PDB entry 2YFD | X-ray diffraction, 1.77 A resolution | chains C and D

Chain C (and D):
Name: Mazg-like nucleoside triphosphate pyrophosphohydrolase
From: Deinococcus radiodurans
Notes: EC 3.6.1.19; chain D of this document is another copy of the same molecule, construct and numbering; everything in this record applies to it too
UniProtKB: Q9RS96 (Q9RS96_DEIRA); residues 1-148 here = UniProt positions 1-148
Amino-acid sequence (154 residues; numbered -5 to 148; the number before each row is that of its first residue; numbers below 1 keep their minus sign (Gly-5 is residue -5)):
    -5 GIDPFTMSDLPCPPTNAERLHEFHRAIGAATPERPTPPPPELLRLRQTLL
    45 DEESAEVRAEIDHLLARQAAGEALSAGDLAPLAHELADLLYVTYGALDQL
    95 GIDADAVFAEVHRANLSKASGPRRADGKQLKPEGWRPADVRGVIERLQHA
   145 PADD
Not modelled in the structure: -5 to 5, 24, 144-148 (chain D: -5 to 5, 116-124, 145-148)
Differences from the reference sequence: expression tag (-5 to 0)
Bound ions: Mg2+: Glu47, Glu50, Glu79, Asp82
Ligand contacts: 2'-deoxyuridine 5'-monophosphate (UMP): Val105, Asn109, Lys112, Gly121, Lys122, Gln123, Lys125
Reported in the primary citation:
  - binding site for 2'-deoxyuridine 5'-monophosphate: Phe17, His18, Arg40, Leu43, Asp82, Asn109, Lys112, Gln123, Lys125
  - specificity-determining residues: Tyr85, Val86
  - catalytic residues: Asp82, Asn109, Lys112 (proposed by the authors, not directly observed)

Chain C / chain D interface:
Residue-residue contacts (125; chain C residue first):
  Cys6(C) - Cys6(D)  disulfide
  Asn10(C) - Tyr88(D)  hydrogen bond
  Asn10(C) - Asp99(D)  hydrogen bond
  Asn10(C) - Phe102(D)
  Arg13(C) - Phe102(D)
  Arg13(C) - His106(D)
  Leu14(C) - Phe102(D)  hydrophobic
  Glu16(C) - His106(D)  salt bridge
  Glu16(C) - Leu110(D)
  Phe17(C) - Asn109(D)
  Ala20(C) - Leu110(D)  hydrophobic
  Ile21(C) - Ala113(D)  hydrophobic
  Thr30(C) - Leu73(D)
  Pro31(C) - Leu68(D)
  Pro31(C) - Ser69(D)
  Pro31(C) - Leu73(D)
  Pro32(C) - Gln62(D)  hydrogen bond (backbone-side chain)
  Pro32(C) - Leu73(D)
  Pro34(C) - Leu59(D)
  Pro34(C) - Gln62(D)
  Leu37(C) - Leu58(D)  hydrophobic
  Leu37(C) - Leu59(D)  hydrophobic
  Leu37(C) - Gln62(D)
  Leu37(C) - Leu76(D)  hydrophobic
  Arg38(C) - Leu59(D)
  Gln41(C) - Arg52(D)
  Gln41(C) - Ile55(D)
  Leu44(C) - Val51(D)  hydrophobic
  Leu44(C) - Leu83(D)  hydrophobic
  Asp45(C) - Arg52(D)  salt bridge
  Ser48(C) - Ser48(D)
  Val51(C) - Leu44(D)  hydrophobic
  Arg52(C) - Gln41(D)
  Arg52(C) - Asp45(D)  salt bridge
  Ile55(C) - Leu37(D)
  Ile55(C) - Gln41(D)
  Leu58(C) - Leu37(D)  hydrophobic
  Leu59(C) - Pro34(D)
  Leu59(C) - Leu37(D)  hydrophobic
  Leu59(C) - Arg38(D)
  Gln62(C) - Pro32(D)  hydrogen bond (side chain-backbone)
  Gln62(C) - Pro34(D)
  Gln62(C) - Leu37(D)
  Leu68(C) - Pro31(D)
  Ser69(C) - Pro31(D)
  Ala70(C) - Pro29(D)
  Ala70(C) - Pro31(D)
  Ala70(C) - Ile138(D)
  Ala70(C) - Gln142(D)
  Leu73(C) - Thr30(D)
  Leu73(C) - Pro32(D)
  Leu73(C) - Ile138(D)
  Ala74(C) - Val134(D)
  Ala74(C) - Arg135(D)
  Ala74(C) - Ile138(D)  hydrophobic
  Leu76(C) - Leu37(D)  hydrophobic
  Ala77(C) - Leu91(D)  hydrophobic
  Ala77(C) - Ile96(D)  hydrophobic
  Ala77(C) - Val101(D)
  Ala77(C) - Val134(D)  hydrophobic
  His78(C) - Ala132(D)
  His78(C) - Val134(D)
  Leu80(C) - Thr87(D)
  Leu80(C) - Ala90(D)  hydrophobic
  Ala81(C) - Val101(D)  hydrophobic
  Ala81(C) - Val105(D)  hydrophobic
  Asp82(C) - Val105(D)
  Leu83(C) - Leu44(D)  hydrophobic
  Leu83(C) - Thr87(D)
  Leu84(C) - Leu84(D)  hydrophobic
  Leu84(C) - Thr87(D)
  Leu84(C) - Tyr88(D)  hydrophobic
  Leu84(C) - Phe102(D)  hydrophobic
  Tyr85(C) - Phe102(D)  hydrophobic
  Tyr85(C) - Val105(D)  hydrophobic
  Tyr85(C) - His106(D)  hydrogen bond
  Tyr85(C) - Asn109(D)
  Thr87(C) - Leu80(D)
  Thr87(C) - Leu83(D)
  Thr87(C) - Leu84(D)
  Tyr88(C) - Asn10(D)  hydrogen bond
  Tyr88(C) - Leu84(D)  hydrophobic
  Tyr88(C) - Tyr88(D)  hydrogen bond
  Tyr88(C) - Phe102(D)  hydrophobic
  Leu91(C) - Leu80(D)  hydrophobic
  Leu91(C) - Leu84(D)  hydrophobic
  Leu94(C) - Leu76(D)  hydrophobic
  Ile96(C) - Ala77(D)  hydrophobic
  Asp99(C) - Asn10(D)  hydrogen bond
  Val101(C) - Ala77(D)
  Val101(C) - Ala81(D)  hydrophobic
  Phe102(C) - Asn10(D)
  Phe102(C) - Arg13(D)
  Phe102(C) - Leu14(D)  hydrophobic
  Phe102(C) - Leu84(D)  hydrophobic
  Phe102(C) - Tyr85(D)  hydrophobic
  Phe102(C) - Tyr88(D)  hydrophobic
  Ala103(C) - Arg13(D)
  Val105(C) - His78(D)
  Val105(C) - Ala81(D)  hydrophobic
  Val105(C) - Asp82(D)
  His106(C) - Arg13(D)
  His106(C) - Glu16(D)  salt bridge
  His106(C) - Tyr85(D)  hydrogen bond
  Asn109(C) - Phe17(D)
  Asn109(C) - Tyr85(D)
  Leu110(C) - Glu16(D)
  Leu110(C) - Phe17(D)  hydrophobic
  Ala113(C) - Ala20(D)
  Arg117(C) - Ile21(D)
  Arg118(C) - Thr42(D)
  Arg118(C) - Glu46(D)  salt bridge
  Asp120(C) - Leu39(D)
  Asp120(C) - Thr42(D)
  Lys122(C) - Leu39(D)
  Lys122(C) - Leu43(D)
  Lys122(C) - Glu46(D)  salt bridge
  Gln123(C) - Ile21(D)
  Ala132(C) - His78(D)
  Val134(C) - Ala74(D)
  Val134(C) - His78(D)
  Arg135(C) - Ala74(D)
  Ile138(C) - Ala70(D)
  Ile138(C) - Ala74(D)  hydrophobic
  Gln142(C) - Ala70(D)
Interface residues without a listed pair, chain C (67 interface residues in all): Pro29, Pro33, Ala90, Ala98, Gly121
Interface residues without a listed pair, chain D (66 interface residues in all): Pro7, Pro33, Gly71, Leu94, Ala103
Inter-chain disulfides: Cys6(C)-Cys6(D)

In short:
67 residues of chain C and 66 residues of chain D are in contact, with 1 disulfide bond, 9 hydrogen bonds and
6 salt bridges. Among the polar pairs are Glu16(C)-His106(D), Asp45(C)-Arg52(D) and Arg118(C)-Glu46(D). From
the paper: catalytic residues Asp82(C), Asn109(C) and Lys112(C); a binding site for 2'-deoxyuridine
5'-monophosphate at Phe17(C), His18(C) and Arg40(C) among others.
Chain C and chain D are both Mazg-like nucleoside triphosphate pyrophosphohydrolase (Deinococcus radiodurans);
the structure, STRUCTURAL AND FUNCTIONAL INSIGHTS OF DR2231 PROTEIN, THE MAZG-LIKE NUCLEOSIDE TRIPHOSPHATE
PYROPHOSPHOHYDROLASE FROM DEINOCOCCUS RADIODURANS, COMPLEXED ..., was determined by X-ray diffraction (same
publication as 2YEU, 2YF3, 2YF4, 2YF9 and 2YFC).
